PDB entry 3SWY | X-ray diffraction, 1.90 A resolution | chains A and B of the 3 polymer chains in the assembly

Chain A (and B):
Name: Cyclic nucleotide-gated cation channel alpha-3
Source organism: Homo sapiens
Notes: fragment: CLZ domain; chain B of this document is another copy of the same molecule, construct and numbering; everything in this record applies to it too
UniProt: Q16281 (CNGA3_HUMAN); residues 3-46 here correspond to UniProt positions 626-669 (UniProt number = residue number + 623)
Amino-acid sequence (46 residues; each row starts with the number of its first residue):
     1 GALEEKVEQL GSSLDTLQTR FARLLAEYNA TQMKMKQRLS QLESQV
Sequence notes: expression tag (1-2)

Interface between chain A and chain B:
Contacting residue pairs - 36 pairs, chain A then chain B:
  L3(A) - L3(B)  hydrophobic
  L3(A) - V7(B)  hydrophobic
  K6(A) - V7(B)
  K6(A) - E8(B)  salt bridge
  V7(A) - V7(B)  hydrophobic
  L10(A) - V7(B)
  L10(A) - L10(B)  hydrophobic
  L10(A) - G11(B)
  L10(A) - L14(B)  hydrophobic
  S13(A) - L14(B)
  S13(A) - Q18(B)
  L17(A) - L14(B)  hydrophobic
  L17(A) - L17(B)  hydrophobic
  L17(A) - F21(B)  hydrophobic
  R20(A) - F21(B)
  R20(A) - L25(B)
  F21(A) - F21(B)  hydrophobic
  L24(A) - F21(B)  hydrophobic
  L24(A) - L25(B)  hydrophobic
  L24(A) - Y28(B)  hydrophobic
  E27(A) - Y28(B)  hydrogen bond (backbone-side chain)
  Y28(A) - Y28(B)
  T31(A) - Y28(B)  hydrogen bond
  T31(A) - Q32(B)
  M35(A) - Q32(B)
  M35(A) - L39(B)  hydrophobic
  R38(A) - K36(B)
  R38(A) - L39(B)
  R38(A) - S40(B)
  R38(A) - E43(B)  salt bridge
  L39(A) - L39(B)  hydrophobic
  L42(A) - L39(B)  hydrophobic
  L42(A) - L42(B)
  L42(A) - E43(B)
  L42(A) - V46(B)  hydrophobic
  Q45(A) - V46(B)
Other interface residues (no listed pair), chain A (19 interface residues in all): L14, V46
Other interface residues (no listed pair), chain B (21 interface residues in all): E4, L24, M35

Overview:
Chain A and chain B form an interface of 19 and 21 residues respectively; the contacts include 2 hydrogen
bonds and 2 salt bridges. Among the polar pairs are K6(A)-E8(B), R38(A)-E43(B) and E27(A)-Y28(B).
Both chains are Cyclic nucleotide-gated cation channel alpha-3 (Homo sapiens). Entry 3SWY (CNGA3 626-672
containing CLZ domain) was determined by X-ray diffraction, deposited together with 3SWF.
